Entry 5S4X (X-ray diffraction, 2.53 A resolution); this record covers chains A and F of the 6 polymer chains in the assembly.

[Chain A]
Protein: Tubulin alpha-1B chain
Organism: Bos taurus
UniProtKB: P81947 (TBA1B_BOVIN); numbering as in UniProt (aligned over 1-451)
Chain sequence (451 residues; numbered 1 to 451; the number before each row is that of its first residue):
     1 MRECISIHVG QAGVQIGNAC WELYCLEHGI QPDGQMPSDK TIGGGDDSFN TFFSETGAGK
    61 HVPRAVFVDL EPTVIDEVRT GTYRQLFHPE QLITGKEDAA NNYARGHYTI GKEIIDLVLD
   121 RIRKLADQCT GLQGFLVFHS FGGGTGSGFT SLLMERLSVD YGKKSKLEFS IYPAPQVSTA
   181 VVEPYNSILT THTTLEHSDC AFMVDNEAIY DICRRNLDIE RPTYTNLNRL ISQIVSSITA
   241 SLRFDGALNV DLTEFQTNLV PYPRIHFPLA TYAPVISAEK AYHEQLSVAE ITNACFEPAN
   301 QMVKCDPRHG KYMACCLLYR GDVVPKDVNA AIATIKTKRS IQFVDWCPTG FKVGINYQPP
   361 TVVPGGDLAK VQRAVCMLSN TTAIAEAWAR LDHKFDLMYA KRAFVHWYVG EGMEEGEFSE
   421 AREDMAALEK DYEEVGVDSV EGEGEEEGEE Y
Not modelled in the structure: 439-451
Bound ions: Ca2+: D39, T41, G44, E55
Ligand contacts:
  - GTP (guanosine-5'-triphosphate): G10, Q11, A12, Q15, I16, D69, D98, A99, A100, N101, S140, G142, G143, G144, T145, G146, I171, P173, V177, S178, E183, N206, Y224, L227, N228, I231
  - 1-(3,4-dimethoxyphenyl)methanamine (JHD): N101, T179, A180

[Chain F]
Protein: Tubulin-Tyrosine Ligase
Organism: Gallus gallus
UniProtKB: E1BQ43 (E1BQ43_CHICK); numbering as in UniProt (aligned over 1-378)
Chain sequence (384 residues; numbered 1 to 384; the number before each row is that of its first residue):
     1 MYTFVVRDEN SSVYAEVSRL LLATGQWKRL RKDNPRFNLM LGERNRLPFG RLGHEPGLVQ
    61 LVNYYRGADK LCRKASLVKL IKTSPELSES CTWFPESYVI YPTNLKTPVA PAQNGIRHLI
   121 NNTRTDEREV FLAAYNRRRE GREGNVWIAK SSAGAKGEGI LISSEASELL DFIDEQGQVH
   181 VIQKYLEKPL LLEPGHRKFD IRSWVLVDHL YNIYLYREGV LRTSSEPYNS ANFQDKTCHL
   241 TNHCIQKEYS KNYGRYEEGN EMFFEEFNQY LMDALNTTLE NSILLQIKHI IRSCLMCIEP
   301 AISTKHLHYQ SFQLFGFDFM VDEELKVWLI EVNGAPACAQ KLYAELCQGI VDVAISSVFP
   361 LADTGQKTSQ PTSIFIKLHH HHHH
Not modelled in the structure: 106-124, 151-158, 160-161, 233-234, 240, 363-370, 381-384
Differences from the reference sequence: expression tag (379-384)
Bound ions: Mg2+: E331, N333 (together with AMP-PCP)
Ligand contacts: AMP-PCP (ACP; phosphomethylphosphonic acid adenylate ester): K74, P95, I148, K150, Q183, K184, Y185, L186, K198, D200, R202, R222, H239, T241, N242, D318, M320, I330, E331, N333

[Interface between chain A and chain F]
Contacting residue pairs - 22 pairs, chain A then chain F:
  Q176(A) with P56(F)
  E207(A) with G53(F); H54(F), salt bridge
  E297(A) with H306(F), salt bridge
  K304(A) with H54(F)
  D306(A) with R66(F); L307(F)
  R308(A) with P300(F), hydrogen bond (side chain-backbone); A301(F), hydrogen bond (side chain-backbone); I302(F); S303(F), hydrogen bond (side chain-backbone); L307(F)
  H309(A) with R66(F), hydrogen bond (side chain-backbone); G67(F); A301(F)
  S340(A) with A301(F)
  E386(A) with G50(F); R66(F), salt bridge
  R390(A) with G50(F); H54(F)
  H393(A) with R51(F)
  E433(A) with R46(F), salt bridge
Other interface residues (no listed pair), chain A (17 interface residues in all): P175, P298, A299, C305, K338
Other interface residues (no listed pair), chain F (15 interface residues in all): H308

[In short]
The interface between chain A and chain F involves 17 residues on one side and 15 on the other, with 4
hydrogen bonds and 4 salt bridges. Polar contacts include E207(A)-H54(F), E297(A)-H306(F) and E386(A)-R66(F).
Ligands of chain A: GTP and 1-(3,4-dimethoxyphenyl)methanamine. Chain F binds AMP-PCP.
Chain A is Tubulin alpha-1B chain (Bos taurus) and chain F is Tubulin-Tyrosine Ligase (Gallus gallus); the
structure, Tubulin-Z2856434917-complex, was determined by X-ray diffraction (same publication as 5S4L, 5S4M,
5S4N, 5S4O, 5S4P, 5S4Q and 52 further entries).
